Entry 3W1G (X-ray diffraction, 2.55 A resolution); this record covers chains A and B.

== Chain A ==
Name: DNA ligase 4
Source organism: Homo sapiens
Notes: EC 6.5.1.1; fragment: Catalytic region
UniProtKB: P49917 (DNLI4_HUMAN); numbering as in UniProt (aligned over 1-609)
Chain sequence (610 residues; each row starts with the number of its first residue; numbering starts at 0):
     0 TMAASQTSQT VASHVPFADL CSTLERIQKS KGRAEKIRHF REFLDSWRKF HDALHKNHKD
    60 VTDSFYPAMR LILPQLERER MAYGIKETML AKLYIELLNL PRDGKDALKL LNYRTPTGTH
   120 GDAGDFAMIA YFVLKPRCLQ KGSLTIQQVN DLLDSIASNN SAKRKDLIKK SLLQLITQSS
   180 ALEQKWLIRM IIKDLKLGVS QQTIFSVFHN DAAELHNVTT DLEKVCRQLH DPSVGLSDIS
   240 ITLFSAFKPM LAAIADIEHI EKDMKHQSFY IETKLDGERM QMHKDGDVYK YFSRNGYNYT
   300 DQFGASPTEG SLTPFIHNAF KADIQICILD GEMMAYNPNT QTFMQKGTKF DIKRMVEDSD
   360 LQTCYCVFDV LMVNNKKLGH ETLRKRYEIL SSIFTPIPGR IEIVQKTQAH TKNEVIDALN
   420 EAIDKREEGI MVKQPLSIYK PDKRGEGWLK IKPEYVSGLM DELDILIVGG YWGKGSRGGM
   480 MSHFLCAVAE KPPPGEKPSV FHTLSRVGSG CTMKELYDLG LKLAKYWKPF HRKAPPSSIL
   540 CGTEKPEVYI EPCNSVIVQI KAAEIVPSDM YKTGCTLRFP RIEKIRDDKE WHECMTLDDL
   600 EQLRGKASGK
Unresolved in the structure: 0-5, 115-122, 457-458, 476-477, 493-496, 605-609
Construct notes: expression tag (0)
Residues lining bound ligands: ATP (adenosine-5'-triphosphate): A251, E271, T272, K273, L274, D275, G276, R278, E331, F367, V403, E427, M430, K432, W447, K449, K451
Curated features (UniProtKB/Swiss-Prot):
  - active site: K273 (N6-AMP-lysine intermediate)
  - binding site (ATP): E271, T272, K273, L274, R278, E331, K345, F367, E427, K432, K449, K451
  - binding site (Mg(2+)): E331, E427
  - natural variant: R278 (R278H: In LIG4S and leukemia), Q433 (deletion: In RSSCID), G469 (G469E: In LIG4S)
Reported in the primary citation:
  - binding site for ATP: K432 (citing earlier work)
  - catalytic residues: K273 (citing earlier work)
  - disease-associated variants - T9I, M249V, G469E: decreased stability (proposed by the authors, not directly observed)

== Chain B ==
Name: Artemis-derived peptide
UniProtKB: Q96SD1 (DCR1C_HUMAN); numbering as in UniProt (aligned over 485-495)
Chain sequence (11 residues; numbered 485 to 495; the number before each row is that of its first residue):
   485 DVPQWEVFFK R
Unresolved in the structure: 485

== Interface between chain A and chain B ==
Contacting residue pairs (21; chain A residue first):
  H13(A) with W489(B)
  V14(A) with W489(B), hydrophobic
  P15(A) with W489(B)
  D18(A) with W489(B), hydrogen bond; F493(B)
  T22(A) with F493(B)
  R25(A) with F493(B); K494(B)
  F42(A) with F493(B), hydrophobic
  S45(A) with W489(B); F492(B), hydrogen bond (side chain-backbone); F493(B)
  W46(A) with W489(B)
  K48(A) with F492(B)
  F49(A) with P487(B); Q488(B); W489(B); F492(B)
  A52(A) with P487(B), hydrophobic; F492(B), hydrophobic
  L53(A) with P487(B)
Also at the interface, not in a pair above, chain A (14 interface residues in all): S21

== Overview ==
Chain A and chain B form an interface of 14 and 6 residues respectively, with 2 hydrogen bonds. Polar pairs
include D18(A)-W489(B) and S45(A)-F492(B). Ligands of chain A: ATP. From the paper: the catalytic residue
K273(A); T9I, M249V and G469E of chain A reduce stability.
Chain A is DNA ligase 4 (Homo sapiens) and chain B is Artemis-derived peptide; the structure, Crystal
Structure of Human DNA ligase IV-Artemis Complex (Native), was determined by X-ray diffraction together with
3W1B and 3W5O from the same study.
